Entry 6WO5 (X-ray diffraction, 2.62 A resolution); this record covers chains H and E of the 5 polymer chains in the assembly.

# Chain H
Molecule: Fab 212.1.1 heavy chain
From: Homo sapiens
Notes: antibody fragment or engineered binder
Sequence (230 residues; each row starts with the number of its first residue; a row labelled like 82A-82C holds insertion residues (82A, then the next letters in order)):
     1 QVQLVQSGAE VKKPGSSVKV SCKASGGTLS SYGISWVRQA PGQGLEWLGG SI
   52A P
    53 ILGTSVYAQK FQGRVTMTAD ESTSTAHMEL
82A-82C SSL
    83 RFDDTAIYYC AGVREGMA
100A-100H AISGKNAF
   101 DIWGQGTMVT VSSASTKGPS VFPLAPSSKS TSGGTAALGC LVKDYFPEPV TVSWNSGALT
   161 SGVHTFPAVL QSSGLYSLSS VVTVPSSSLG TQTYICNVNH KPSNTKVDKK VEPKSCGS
Disordered / not traced: 1, 128-133, 215-218
Disulfide bonds: Cys-22/Cys-92, Cys-140/Cys-196

# Chain E
Molecule: Envelope glycoprotein E2
From: Hepatitis C virus (isolate H)
Sequence (191 residues; row label = number of the first residue in the row; note: 45 numbers in that range are skipped by the numbering (no residue carries them; nothing is unmodelled there)):
   410 ARQLINTNGS WHINSTALNC NESLNTGWLA GLFYQHKFDS SGCP
   476 ERLASCGSSG CWHYPPRPCG IVPAKSVCGP VYCFTPSPVV VGTTDRSGAP TYSWGANDTD
   536 VFVLNNTRPP LGNWFGCTWM NSTGFTKVCG APPG
   593 GPTDGGSGPW ITPRCMVDYP YRLWHYPCTI NYTIFKVRMY VGGVEHRLEA ACN
Disordered / not traced: 410-420, 447-448, 476-492, 593-599, 632-637
Disulfide bonds: Cys-429/Cys-503, Cys-452/Cys-620, Cys-494/Cys-564, Cys-508/Cys-552, Cys-607/Cys-644
Covalent attachments: N-acetylglucosamine (NAG) linked to Asn-423, Asn-430, Asn-532, Asn-540, Asn-556
Reported in the primary citation:
  - conformationally variable residues (helix shift, loop rearrangement): Cys-429 to Gly-451, Trp-616
  - mutagenesis - Y613A, Y613F, W616A: abolished binding to CD81
  - mutagenesis - G440S, W616F, W616S: decreased binding to CD81
  - mutagenesis - G440C/W616C (Tm change 2.5 degC): increased stability
  - mutagenesis - G440S: unchanged stability
  - mutagenesis - W616S (Tm change 5.1 degC): decreased stability
  - mutagenesis - G440C/W616C: decreased binding to Fab 212.1.1 heavy chain (chain H)
  - mutagenesis - G440S, W616S: unchanged binding to Fab 212.1.1 heavy chain (chain H)

# Interface between chain H and chain E
Residue-residue contacts - 29 pairs, chain H then chain E:
  Ser-30(H) / Thr-435(E)
  Ser-31(H) / Thr-435(E)  hydrogen bond (backbone-side chain)
  Ile-52(H) / Leu-427(E)  hydrophobic
  Pro-52A(H) / Thr-435(E)
  Pro-52A(H) / Leu-438(E)
  Pro-52A(H) / Trp-616(E)
  Ile-53(H) / Leu-427(E)  hydrophobic
  Ile-53(H) / Gly-504(E)
  Ile-53(H) / Tyr-613(E)  hydrogen bond (backbone-side chain)
  Ile-53(H) / Trp-616(E)
  Leu-54(H) / Thr-425(E)
  Leu-54(H) / Trp-529(E)  hydrophobic
  Leu-54(H) / Tyr-613(E)
  Val-58(H) / Trp-529(E)  hydrophobic
  Gly-98(H) / Asn-434(E)
  Gly-98(H) / Thr-435(E)  hydrogen bond (backbone-side chain)
  Gly-98(H) / Gly-436(E)  hydrogen bond (backbone-backbone)
  Met-99(H) / Asn-434(E)
  Ala-100(H) / Asn-434(E)
  Ala-100(H) / Thr-435(E)  hydrogen bond (backbone-backbone)
  Ala-100A(H) / Leu-433(E)
  Ile-100B(H) / Cys-429(E)  hydrophobic
  Ile-100B(H) / Leu-433(E)  hydrogen bond (backbone-backbone)
  Ile-100B(H) / Asn-434(E)
  Ile-100B(H) / Cys-503(E)  hydrophobic
  Ser-100C(H) / Leu-427(E)
  Ser-100C(H) / Cys-429(E)
  Lys-100E(H) / Leu-427(E)  hydrogen bond (side chain-backbone)
  Lys-100E(H) / Asn-428(E)
Also at the interface, not in a pair above, chain E (16 interface residues in all): Ile-422, Trp-437

# Summary
Chain H and chain E form an interface of 14 and 16 residues respectively; the contacts include 7 hydrogen
bonds. Among the polar pairs are Ser-31(H)/Thr-435(E), Ile-53(H)/Tyr-613(E) and Gly-98(H)/Thr-435(E). From the
paper: Y613A, Y613F and W616A of chain E abolish binding to CD81; conformational variability at Cys-429(E) and
Trp-616(E); 7 substitutions were tested in all.
Chain H is Fab 212.1.1 heavy chain (Homo sapiens) and chain E is Envelope glycoprotein E2 (Hepatitis C virus
(isolate H)); the structure, Structure of Hepatitis C Virus Envelope Glycoprotein E2 core from genotype 1a
bound to neutralizing antibody ..., was determined by X-ray diffraction.
